Entry 3EXE (X-ray diffraction, 1.98 A resolution); this record covers chains A and D of the 4 polymer chains in the assembly.

[Chain A]
Molecule: Pyruvate dehydrogenase E1 component subunit alpha, somatic form, mitochondrial
Organism: Homo sapiens
Notes: EC 1.2.4.1; fragment: E1p-alpha
Reference sequence: P08559 (ODPA_HUMAN); residues 1-361 here correspond to UniProt positions 30-390 (UniProt number = residue number + 29)
Amino-acid sequence (382 residues; row label = number of the first residue in the row; numbers below 1 keep their minus sign (Met-20 is residue -20)):
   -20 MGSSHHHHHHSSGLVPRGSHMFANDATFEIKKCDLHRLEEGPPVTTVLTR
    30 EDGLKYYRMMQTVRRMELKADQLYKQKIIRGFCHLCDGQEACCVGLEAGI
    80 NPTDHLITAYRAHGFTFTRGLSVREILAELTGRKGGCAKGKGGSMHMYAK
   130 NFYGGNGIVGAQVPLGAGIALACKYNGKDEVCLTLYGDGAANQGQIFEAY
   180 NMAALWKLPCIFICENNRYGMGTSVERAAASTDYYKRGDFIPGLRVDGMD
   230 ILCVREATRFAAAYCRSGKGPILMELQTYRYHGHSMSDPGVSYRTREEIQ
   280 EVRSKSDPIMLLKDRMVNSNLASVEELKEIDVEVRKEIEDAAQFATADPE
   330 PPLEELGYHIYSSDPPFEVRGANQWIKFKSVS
Disordered / not traced: -20 to -2
Sequence notes: expression tag (-20 to 0)
Curated features (UniProtKB/Swiss-Prot):
  - binding site (pyruvate): His63, Tyr89, Arg90, Ala128, Gly136, Val138, Asp167, Gly168, Ala169, Asn196, Tyr198
  - binding site (thiamine diphosphate): Tyr89, Arg90, Gly136, Val138, Asp167, Gly168, Ala169, Asn196, His263
  - binding site (Mg(2+)): Asp167, Asn196, Tyr198
  - modified residue: Lys34 (N6-acetyllysine), Ser203 (Phosphoserine), Lys215 (N6-acetyllysine), Lys248 (N6-succinyllysine), Ser264 (Phosphoserine), Ser266 (Phosphoserine), Ser271 (Phosphoserine), Tyr272 (Phosphotyrosine), Lys284 (N6-acetyllysine), Lys292 (N6-acetyllysine), Lys307 (N6-acetyllysine), Lys356 (N6-succinyllysine)
Ion coordination: Mn2+: Asp167, Asn196, Tyr198 (together with thiamine diphosphate)
Small-molecule neighbours: thiamine diphosphate (TPP): Tyr89, Arg90, Gly136, Ile137, Val138, Gly166, Asp167, Gly168, Ala169, Gln172, Asn196, Tyr198, Gly199, Met200, Arg259, His263
From the paper describing this entry:
  - post-translational modification sites: Ser203, Ser264, Ser271 (citing earlier work)
  - binding site for thiamine diphosphate: Tyr89, Arg259, His263
  - mutagenesis - Y89F (450-fold): decreased binding to thiamine diphosphate
  - mutagenesis - Y89F: unchanged catalytic activity
  - contacts within the chain: Tyr198-Ser203, Ser203-Glu205, Ser264-Ser266 (water-mediated contact)
  - Mn2+ coordination: Tyr198

[Chain D]
Molecule: Pyruvate dehydrogenase E1 component subunit beta, mitochondrial
Organism: Homo sapiens
Notes: EC 1.2.4.1; fragment: E1p-beta
Reference sequence: P11177 (ODPB_HUMAN); residues 1-329 here correspond to UniProt positions 31-359 (UniProt number = residue number + 30)
Amino-acid sequence (329 residues; row label = number of the first residue in the row):
     1 LQVTVRDAINQGMDEELERDEKVFLLGEEVAQYDGAYKVSRGLWKKYGDK
    51 RIIDTPISEMGFAGIAVGAAMAGLRPICEFMTFNFSMQAIDQVINSAAKT
   101 YYMSGGLQPVPIVFRGPNGASAGVAAQHSQCFAAWYGHCPGLKVVSPWNS
   151 EDAKGLIKSAIRDNNPVVVLENELMYGVPFEFPPEAQSKDFLIPIGKAKI
   201 ERQGTHITVVSHSRPVGHCLEAAAVLSKEGVECEVINMRTIRPMDMETIE
   251 ASVMKTNHLVTVEGGWPQFGVGAEICARIMEGPAFNFLDAPAVRVTGADV
   301 PMPYAKILEDNSIPQVKDIIFAIKKTLNI
Curated features (UniProtKB/Swiss-Prot):
  - binding site (thiamine diphosphate): Glu59
  - binding site (K(+)): Ile112, Ala160, Ile161, Asp163, Asn165
  - site: Asp289 (Important for interaction with DLAT)
  - modified residue: Tyr37 (Phosphotyrosine), Lys324 (N6-acetyllysine)
Ion coordination: K+: Ala160, Ile161, Asp163
Small-molecule neighbours: thiamine diphosphate (TPP): Glu28, Ile57, Glu59, Met81, Phe85, Gln88, His128

[Interface between chain A and chain D]
Contacting residue pairs - 86 pairs, chain A then chain D:
  Ile58(A) - Tyr304(D)
  Arg59(A) - Ala122(D)
  Arg59(A) - Gly123(D)
  Arg59(A) - Tyr304(D)  hydrogen bond (side chain-backbone)
  Arg59(A) - Ala305(D)
  Arg59(A) - Lys306(D)
  Arg59(A) - Glu309(D)  salt bridge
  Gly60(A) - Ala122(D)
  Gly60(A) - Gly123(D)
  Phe61(A) - Gly123(D)
  Phe61(A) - Val124(D)  hydrophobic
  Phe61(A) - His128(D)
  Glu108(A) - Tyr304(D)
  Leu109(A) - Tyr304(D)  hydrogen bond (backbone-side chain)
  Gly111(A) - Tyr304(D)
  Gly111(A) - Ala305(D)
  Gly119(A) - Tyr304(D)
  Gly119(A) - Ala305(D)  hydrogen bond (backbone-backbone)
  Lys120(A) - Pro303(D)
  Lys120(A) - Tyr304(D)  hydrogen bond (backbone-backbone)
  Lys120(A) - Leu308(D)
  Gly121(A) - Ala125(D)
  Gly121(A) - Tyr304(D)
  Gly122(A) - Tyr304(D)
  Met124(A) - Val124(D)
  Met124(A) - His128(D)
  His125(A) - Ala125(D)
  His125(A) - Gln127(D)
  Gly136(A) - Gln127(D)  hydrogen bond (backbone-side chain)
  Gly136(A) - His128(D)
  Ile137(A) - Phe85(D)  hydrophobic
  Ile137(A) - Gln88(D)
  Ile137(A) - Gln127(D)
  Val138(A) - Ile57(D)  hydrophobic
  Val138(A) - Gln88(D)  hydrogen bond (backbone-side chain)
  Gly168(A) - Ile57(D)
  Asn171(A) - Pro56(D)
  Asn171(A) - Ile57(D)
  Asn171(A) - Ser58(D)  hydrogen bond (backbone-side chain)
  Gln172(A) - Ile57(D)  hydrogen bond (side chain-backbone)
  Gln172(A) - Glu59(D)  hydrogen bond
  Gln172(A) - Gln88(D)  hydrogen bond
  Gln174(A) - Gln88(D)
  Gly199(A) - Glu29(D)
  Met200(A) - Glu29(D)
  Met200(A) - Tyr33(D)  hydrophobic
  Met200(A) - Ala36(D)  hydrophobic
  Met200(A) - Met81(D)  hydrophobic
  Gly201(A) - Glu29(D)  hydrogen bond (backbone-side chain)
  Gly201(A) - Tyr33(D)
  Thr202(A) - Glu29(D)  hydrogen bond
  Arg206(A) - Gln32(D)
  Arg206(A) - Asp54(D)  salt bridge
  Ala207(A) - Pro56(D)
  Asp267(A) - Tyr33(D)  hydrogen bond
  Glu329(A) - Lys306(D)  hydrogen bond (side chain-backbone)
  Glu329(A) - Ile307(D)  hydrogen bond (side chain-backbone)
  Pro330(A) - Ala305(D)  hydrophobic
  Pro330(A) - Ile307(D)
  Pro330(A) - Leu308(D)  hydrophobic
  Pro331(A) - Leu308(D)
  Leu332(A) - Leu308(D)  hydrophobic
  Leu332(A) - Asn311(D)
  Leu335(A) - Val300(D)  hydrophobic
  Leu335(A) - Leu308(D)
  Leu335(A) - Asn311(D)
  Leu335(A) - Ser312(D)
  Val348(A) - Asp299(D)
  Val348(A) - Val300(D)  hydrophobic
  Arg349(A) - Arg294(D)  hydrogen bond (side chain-backbone)
  Arg349(A) - Ala298(D)
  Arg349(A) - Asp299(D)  hydrogen bond (backbone-backbone)
  Gly350(A) - Thr296(D)
  Gly350(A) - Gly297(D)
  Gly350(A) - Ala298(D)
  Ala351(A) - Val295(D)
  Ala351(A) - Thr296(D)  hydrogen bond (backbone-backbone)
  Ala351(A) - Pro314(D)  hydrophobic
  Ala351(A) - Asp318(D)
  Asn352(A) - Asp318(D)  hydrogen bond (side chain-backbone)
  Asn352(A) - Phe321(D)
  Gln353(A) - Val293(D)
  Trp354(A) - Phe321(D)  hydrophobic
  Trp354(A) - Ala322(D)  hydrophobic
  Trp354(A) - Lys325(D)
  Ile355(A) - Asp318(D)
Other interface residues (no listed pair), chain A (48 interface residues in all): Thr110, Asn135, Ala169, Ser271, Tyr272, Gly336, Ile339, Phe357
Other interface residues (no listed pair), chain D (44 interface residues in all): Ala126, Pro267, Met302, Ile313

[In short]
48 residues of chain A face 44 of chain D across their interface; the contacts include 19 hydrogen bonds and 2
salt bridges. Among the polar pairs are Arg59(A)-Glu309(D), Arg206(A)-Asp54(D) and Arg59(A)-Tyr304(D). The
paper reports a binding site for thiamine diphosphate at Tyr89(A), Arg259(A) and His263(A); Y89F of chain A
reduces binding to thiamine diphosphate.
Here chain A is Pyruvate dehydrogenase E1 component subunit alpha, somatic form, mitochondrial and chain D is
Pyruvate dehydrogenase E1 component subunit beta, mitochondrial, both from Homo sapiens. Entry 3EXE (Crystal
structure of the pyruvate dehydrogenase (E1p) component of human pyruvate dehydrogenase complex) was
determined by X-ray diffraction, deposited together with 3EXF, 3EXG, 3EXH and 3EXI.
